PDB entry 3JSM | X-ray diffraction, 3.00 A resolution | chains A and B of the 4 polymer chains in the assembly

[Chain A]
Name: HIV-1 reverse transcriptase P66 subunit
Source organism: Human immunodeficiency virus type 1
Notes: EC 2.7.7.49
Reference sequence: P03366 (POL_HV1B1); residues 1-558 here correspond to UniProt positions 600-1157 (UniProt number = residue number + 599)
Amino-acid sequence (558 residues; each row starts with the number of its first residue):
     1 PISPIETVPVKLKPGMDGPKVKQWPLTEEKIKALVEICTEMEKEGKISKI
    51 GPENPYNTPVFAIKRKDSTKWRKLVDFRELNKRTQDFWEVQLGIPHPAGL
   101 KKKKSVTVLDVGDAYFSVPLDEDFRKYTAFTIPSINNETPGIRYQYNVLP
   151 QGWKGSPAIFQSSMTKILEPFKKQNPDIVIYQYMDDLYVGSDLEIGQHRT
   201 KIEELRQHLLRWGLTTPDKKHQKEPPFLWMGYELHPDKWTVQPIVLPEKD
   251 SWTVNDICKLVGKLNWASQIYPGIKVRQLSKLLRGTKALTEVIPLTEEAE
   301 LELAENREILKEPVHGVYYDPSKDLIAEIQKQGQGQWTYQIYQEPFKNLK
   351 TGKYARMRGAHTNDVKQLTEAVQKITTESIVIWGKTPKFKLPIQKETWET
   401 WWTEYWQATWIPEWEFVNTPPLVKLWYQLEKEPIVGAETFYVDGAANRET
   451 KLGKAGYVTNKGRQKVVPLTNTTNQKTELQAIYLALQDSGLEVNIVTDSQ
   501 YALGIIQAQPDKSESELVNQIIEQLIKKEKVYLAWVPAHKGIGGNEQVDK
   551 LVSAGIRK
Unresolved in the structure: 555-558
Sequence notes: engineered mutation Arg-65 (Lys664 in P03366), Cys-258 (Gln857 in P03366), Ser-280 (Cys879 in P03366)
Curated features (UniProtKB/Swiss-Prot):
  - region: Phe-227 to His-235 (RT 'primer grip')
  - motif: Trp-398 to Trp-414 (Tryptophan repeat motif)
  - binding site (Mg(2+)): Asp-110, Asp-185, Asp-186, Asp-443, Glu-478, Asp-498, Asp-549
  - site: Trp-401 (Essential for RT p66/p51 heterodimerization), Trp-414 (Essential for RT p66/p51 heterodimerization), Phe-440, Tyr-441 (Cleavage)
Metal / ion sites: Mg2+ site 1: Asp-110, Val-111, Asp-185 (together with tenofovir-diphosphate); Mg2+ site 2: Asp-443, Asp-498
Small-molecule neighbours: tenofovir-diphosphate (TNV; [2-(6-amino-9H-purin-9-yl)-1-methylethoxy]methyl-triphosphate): Arg-65, Lys-70, Arg-72, Leu-74, Asp-110, Val-111, Gly-112, Asp-113, Ala-114, Tyr-115, Gln-151, Met-184, Asp-185, Lys-219
Reported in the primary citation:
  - Mg2+ coordination: Asp-110, Val-111, Asp-185
  - catalytic residues: Asp-110, Asp-185
  - conformationally variable residues (side-chain flip): Arg-65, Arg-72, Asp-186
  - binding site for tenofovir-diphosphate: Arg-72, Tyr-115
  - contacts within the chain: Arg-65/Arg-72 (pi stacking), Arg-72/Gln-151 (hydrogen bond), Phe-61/Leu-74 (hydrophobic contact), Ile-63/Leu-74 (hydrophobic contact), Arg-72/Leu-74 (hydrophobic contact), Leu-74/Gln-151 (hydrophobic contact)
  - binding site for sulfate ion: Lys-66, Arg-72
  - catalytic residues: Arg-72 (proposed by the authors, not directly observed)
  - mutagenesis - K65R (4.2- and 4.9-fold): decreased catalytic activity on dATP
  - mutagenesis - K65R (20-fold): decreased catalytic activity on tenofovir-diphosphate (citing earlier work)
  - mutagenesis - K65R: unchanged binding to dATP (citing earlier work)
  - binding site for the 21-nt DNA strand: Cys-258

[Chain B]
Name: HIV-1 reverse transcriptase P51 subunit
Source organism: Human immunodeficiency virus type 1
Notes: EC 2.7.7.49
Reference sequence: P03366 (POL_HV1B1); residues 1-429 here correspond to UniProt positions 600-1028 (UniProt number = residue number + 599)
Amino-acid sequence (437 residues; numbered 1 to 437; the number before each row is that of its first residue):
     1 PISPIETVPVKLKPGMDGPKVKQWPLTEEKIKALVEICTEMEKEGKISKI
    51 GPENPYNTPVFAIKKKDSTKWRKLVDFRELNKRTQDFWEVQLGIPHPAGL
   101 KKKKSVTVLDVGDAYFSVPLDEDFRKYTAFTIPSINNETPGIRYQYNVLP
   151 QGWKGSPAIFQSSMTKILEPFKKQNPDIVIYQYMDDLYVGSDLEIGQHRT
   201 KIEELRQHLLRWGLTTPDKKHQKEPPFLWMGYELHPDKWTVQPIVLPEKD
   251 SWTVNDIQKLVGKLNWASQIYPGIKVRQLSKLLRGTKALTEVIPLTEEAE
   301 LELAENREILKEPVHGVYYDPSKDLIAEIQKQGQGQWTYQIYQEPFKNLK
   351 TGKYARMRGAHTNDVKQLTEAVQKITTESIVIWGKTPKFKLPIQKETWET
   401 WWTEYWQATWIPEWEFVNTPPLVKLWYQLGGHHHHHH
Unresolved in the structure: 1-2, 218-230, 429-437
Sequence notes: engineered mutation Ser-280 (Cys879 in P03366); expression tag (430-437)
Curated features (UniProtKB/Swiss-Prot):
  - region: Phe-227 to His-235 (RT 'primer grip')
  - motif: Trp-398 to Trp-414 (Tryptophan repeat motif)
  - binding site (Mg(2+)): Asp-110, Asp-185, Asp-186
  - site (Essential for RT p66/p51 heterodimerization): Trp-401, Trp-414

[Chain A / chain B interface]
Pairs across the interface (106; chain A residue first):
  Val-8(A) / Glu-53(B)
  Pro-9(A) / Glu-53(B)
  Gln-85(A) / Glu-53(B)  hydrogen bond (side chain-backbone)
  Asp-86(A) / Lys-20(B)  salt bridge
  Asp-86(A) / Pro-55(B)
  Phe-87(A) / Pro-52(B)
  Phe-87(A) / Glu-53(B)
  Trp-88(A) / Lys-20(B)
  Trp-88(A) / Val-21(B)
  Trp-88(A) / Lys-22(B)
  Trp-88(A) / Pro-52(B)  hydrogen bond (backbone-backbone)
  Trp-88(A) / Asn-54(B)
  Trp-88(A) / Pro-55(B)
  Trp-88(A) / Asn-57(B)  hydrogen bond
  Trp-88(A) / Thr-131(B)
  Trp-88(A) / Arg-143(B)
  Val-90(A) / Pro-140(B)  hydrophobic
  Val-90(A) / Gly-141(B)  hydrogen bond (backbone-backbone)
  Leu-92(A) / Pro-133(B)  hydrophobic
  Leu-92(A) / Asn-137(B)
  Gly-93(A) / Asn-137(B)  hydrogen bond (backbone-side chain)
  Ile-94(A) / Asn-136(B)
  Ile-94(A) / Asn-137(B)  hydrogen bond (backbone-side chain)
  Pro-95(A) / Asn-136(B)
  Pro-95(A) / Asn-137(B)
  His-96(A) / Asn-136(B)  hydrogen bond (backbone-side chain)
  Gly-99(A) / Asn-136(B)
  Ala-158(A) / Pro-52(B)
  Ser-162(A) / Pro-52(B)
  Thr-165(A) / Pro-140(B)
  Glu-169(A) / Lys-49(B)  salt bridge
  Lys-172(A) / Thr-139(B)
  Ile-180(A) / Glu-138(B)
  Tyr-181(A) / Asn-136(B)  hydrogen bond
  Tyr-181(A) / Glu-138(B)
  Gln-182(A) / Glu-138(B)  hydrogen bond (backbone-backbone)
  Gln-182(A) / Pro-140(B)
  Arg-358(A) / Glu-396(B)  salt bridge
  Gln-373(A) / Glu-396(B)
  Gln-373(A) / Thr-397(B)  hydrogen bond
  Gln-373(A) / Thr-400(B)
  Gln-373(A) / Trp-401(B)
  Thr-376(A) / Trp-401(B)
  Ile-380(A) / Leu-26(B)
  Val-381(A) / Pro-25(B)  hydrophobic
  Val-381(A) / Ile-135(B)
  Val-381(A) / Asn-136(B)  hydrogen bond (backbone-backbone)
  Ile-382(A) / Asn-136(B)
  Gly-384(A) / Thr-27(B)
  Gly-384(A) / Glu-28(B)  hydrogen bond (backbone-backbone)
  Trp-402(A) / Lys-331(B)
  Trp-402(A) / Asp-364(B)
  Tyr-405(A) / Lys-331(B)
  Trp-406(A) / Lys-331(B)
  Trp-406(A) / Thr-419(B)
  Trp-406(A) / Pro-421(B)
  Trp-406(A) / Lys-424(B)  hydrogen bond (backbone-side chain)
  Gln-407(A) / Lys-331(B)
  Gln-407(A) / Pro-392(B)
  Gln-407(A) / Gln-394(B)
  Gln-407(A) / Asn-418(B)
  Ala-408(A) / Lys-331(B)
  Ala-408(A) / Trp-337(B)  hydrophobic
  Ala-408(A) / Asp-364(B)
  Ala-408(A) / Pro-392(B)
  Ala-408(A) / Ile-393(B)
  Thr-409(A) / Asp-364(B)
  Trp-410(A) / Asn-363(B)
  Trp-410(A) / Trp-401(B)
  Trp-410(A) / Tyr-405(B)
  Pro-412(A) / Trp-401(B)  hydrophobic
  Pro-433(A) / Asn-255(B)
  Ile-434(A) / Thr-290(B)
  Val-435(A) / Thr-290(B)
  Thr-439(A) / Ala-288(B)
  Thr-439(A) / Leu-289(B)  hydrogen bond (side chain-backbone)
  Tyr-441(A) / Val-254(B)
  Tyr-441(A) / Gln-258(B)  hydrogen bond
  Tyr-441(A) / Lys-287(B)  hydrogen bond (side chain-backbone)
  Val-458(A) / Thr-286(B)
  Thr-459(A) / Thr-286(B)  hydrogen bond (backbone-side chain)
  Asn-460(A) / Thr-286(B)
  Asn-460(A) / Lys-287(B)
  Asn-460(A) / Ala-288(B)
  Asn-494(A) / Leu-289(B)
  Leu-503(A) / Leu-422(B)  hydrophobic
  Gly-504(A) / Pro-420(B)
  Tyr-532(A) / Asn-255(B)  hydrogen bond
  Tyr-532(A) / Lys-259(B)  hydrogen bond
  Trp-535(A) / Leu-422(B)  hydrophobic
  Val-536(A) / Gln-258(B)
  Pro-537(A) / Gly-262(B)
  Pro-537(A) / Asn-265(B)
  Lys-540(A) / Asn-265(B)
  Gly-541(A) / Ser-280(B)
  Ile-542(A) / Val-261(B)  hydrophobic
  Ile-542(A) / Leu-283(B)  hydrophobic
  Gly-543(A) / Gln-258(B)
  Gly-543(A) / Leu-283(B)  hydrogen bond (backbone-backbone)
  Gly-543(A) / Arg-284(B)
  Gly-543(A) / Gly-285(B)
  Gly-544(A) / Gly-285(B)
  Gly-544(A) / Thr-286(B)
  Gln-547(A) / Arg-284(B)
  Gln-547(A) / Gly-285(B)
  Gln-547(A) / Thr-286(B)
Interface residues without a listed pair, chain A (66 interface residues in all): Ile-159, Gln-161, Val-179, Thr-377, Gly-436, Gln-500, Gln-507, Ala-534, Glu-546
Interface residues without a listed pair, chain B (62 interface residues in all): Ile-132, Ser-134, Trp-266, Val-365, Val-423

[Overview]
Chain A and chain B form an interface of 66 and 62 residues respectively; the contacts include 20 hydrogen
bonds and 3 salt bridges. Polar contacts include Asp-86(A)/Lys-20(B), Glu-169(A)/Lys-49(B) and
Arg-358(A)/Glu-396(B). Bound to chain A: tenofovir-diphosphate. From the paper: catalytic residues Asp-110(A),
Asp-185(A) and Arg-72(A); K65R of chain A reduces catalytic activity on dATP.
Chain A is HIV-1 reverse transcriptase P66 subunit and chain B is HIV-1 reverse transcriptase P51 subunit,
both from Human immunodeficiency virus type 1; the structure, K65R mutant HIV-1 reverse transcriptase
cross-linked to DS-DNA and complexed with tenofovir-diphosphate as the incoming nucleotide ..., was determined
by X-ray diffraction (same publication as 3JYT).
